PDB entry 3LZP | X-ray diffraction, 1.65 A resolution | chains A and B

# Chain A (and B)
Molecule: P19 protein
Organism: Campylobacter jejuni
Notes: chain B of this document is another copy of the same molecule, construct and numbering; everything in this record applies to it too
UniProt: A1W1R1 (A1W1R1_CAMJJ); residues 2-159 here correspond to UniProt positions 22-179 (UniProt number = residue number + 20)
Sequence (159 residues; numbered 1 to 159; the number before each row is that of its first residue):
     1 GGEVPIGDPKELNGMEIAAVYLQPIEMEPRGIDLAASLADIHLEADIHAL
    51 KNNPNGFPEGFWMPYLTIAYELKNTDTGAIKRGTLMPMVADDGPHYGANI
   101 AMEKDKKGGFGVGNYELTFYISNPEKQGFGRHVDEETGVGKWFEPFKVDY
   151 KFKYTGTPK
Differences from the reference sequence: expression tag (1)
Metal / ion sites: Cu ion site 1: His-42, Met-88, His-95 (shared with His-132(B) of chain B); Cu ion site 2: His-132 (shared with His-42(B), Met-88(B), His-95(B) of chain B)

# Interface between chain A and chain B
Residue-residue contacts (99; chain A residue first):
  Gln-23(A) / Glu-136(B)  hydrogen bond
  Ile-25(A) / His-132(B)
  Ile-25(A) / Asp-134(B)
  Ile-25(A) / Thr-137(B)
  Glu-26(A) / His-132(B)
  Glu-26(A) / Val-133(B)  hydrogen bond (backbone-backbone)
  Glu-26(A) / Asp-134(B)
  Met-27(A) / Arg-131(B)
  Glu-28(A) / Gly-130(B)
  Glu-28(A) / Arg-131(B)  salt bridge
  Glu-28(A) / Val-133(B)
  Pro-29(A) / Glu-125(B)
  Ile-32(A) / Gly-128(B)
  His-42(A) / His-132(B)  hydrogen bond
  Glu-44(A) / His-132(B)
  Asn-55(A) / Val-89(B)
  Gly-56(A) / Val-89(B)
  Gly-56(A) / Ala-90(B)
  Gly-56(A) / Gly-93(B)  hydrogen bond (backbone-backbone)
  Phe-57(A) / Val-89(B)  hydrophobic
  Phe-57(A) / Pro-94(B)  hydrophobic
  Gly-60(A) / Phe-61(B)
  Phe-61(A) / Gly-60(B)
  Phe-61(A) / Trp-62(B)  hydrophobic
  Trp-62(A) / Phe-61(B)
  Trp-62(A) / Pro-64(B)  hydrophobic
  Trp-62(A) / Tyr-65(B)  hydrophobic
  Trp-62(A) / Phe-129(B)  hydrophobic
  Pro-64(A) / Trp-62(B)  hydrophobic
  Tyr-65(A) / Trp-62(B)  hydrophobic
  Tyr-65(A) / Tyr-65(B)  hydrogen bond (side chain-backbone)
  Tyr-65(A) / Pro-87(B)
  Met-86(A) / Gly-128(B)
  Met-86(A) / Gly-130(B)
  Pro-87(A) / Tyr-65(B)
  Pro-87(A) / Phe-129(B)
  Pro-87(A) / Gly-130(B)  hydrogen bond (backbone-backbone)
  Met-88(A) / Phe-129(B)
  Met-88(A) / Gly-130(B)
  Met-88(A) / His-132(B)  hydrogen bond
  Val-89(A) / Asn-55(B)
  Val-89(A) / Gly-56(B)
  Val-89(A) / Phe-57(B)  hydrophobic
  Val-89(A) / Phe-129(B)
  Val-89(A) / Gly-130(B)  hydrogen bond (backbone-backbone)
  Val-89(A) / Arg-131(B)
  Val-89(A) / His-132(B)  hydrogen bond (backbone-backbone)
  Val-89(A) / Trp-142(B)  hydrophobic
  Ala-90(A) / Gly-56(B)
  Ala-90(A) / His-132(B)
  Ala-90(A) / Thr-137(B)
  Ala-90(A) / Val-139(B)
  Asp-91(A) / Gly-56(B)
  Asp-91(A) / Glu-136(B)
  Asp-91(A) / Thr-137(B)  hydrogen bond (backbone-backbone)
  Asp-91(A) / Gly-138(B)
  Asp-91(A) / Val-139(B)
  Asp-92(A) / Gly-56(B)
  Gly-93(A) / Gly-56(B)  hydrogen bond (backbone-backbone)
  Gly-93(A) / Pro-58(B)
  Pro-94(A) / Phe-57(B)  hydrophobic
  Pro-94(A) / Pro-58(B)
  His-95(A) / His-132(B)  hydrogen bond
  Glu-125(A) / Pro-29(B)
  Phe-129(A) / Trp-62(B)  hydrophobic
  Phe-129(A) / Pro-87(B)
  Phe-129(A) / Met-88(B)
  Phe-129(A) / Val-89(B)
  Gly-130(A) / Glu-28(B)
  Gly-130(A) / Pro-87(B)  hydrogen bond (backbone-backbone)
  Gly-130(A) / Met-88(B)
  Gly-130(A) / Val-89(B)  hydrogen bond (backbone-backbone)
  Arg-131(A) / Glu-26(B)
  Arg-131(A) / Met-27(B)
  Arg-131(A) / Glu-28(B)  salt bridge
  Arg-131(A) / Val-89(B)
  His-132(A) / Ile-25(B)
  His-132(A) / Glu-26(B)
  His-132(A) / His-42(B)  hydrogen bond
  His-132(A) / Glu-44(B)
  His-132(A) / Met-88(B)  hydrogen bond
  His-132(A) / Val-89(B)  hydrogen bond (backbone-backbone)
  His-132(A) / Ala-90(B)
  His-132(A) / His-95(B)  hydrogen bond
  Val-133(A) / Glu-26(B)  hydrogen bond (backbone-backbone)
  Val-133(A) / Glu-28(B)
  Val-133(A) / Arg-30(B)
  Asp-134(A) / Ile-25(B)
  Asp-134(A) / Glu-26(B)  hydrogen bond (side chain-backbone)
  Glu-136(A) / Gln-23(B)
  Glu-136(A) / Asp-91(B)
  Thr-137(A) / Gln-23(B)
  Thr-137(A) / Ile-25(B)
  Thr-137(A) / Ala-90(B)
  Thr-137(A) / Asp-91(B)  hydrogen bond (backbone-backbone)
  Gly-138(A) / Asp-91(B)
  Val-139(A) / Ala-90(B)
  Val-139(A) / Asp-91(B)
  Trp-142(A) / Val-89(B)  hydrophobic
Other interface residues (no listed pair), chain A (45 interface residues in all): Gly-1, His-48, Pro-58, Tyr-96, Gln-127, Gly-128
Other interface residues (no listed pair), chain B (46 interface residues in all): Leu-22, His-48, Leu-66, Met-86, Asp-92, Tyr-96, Gln-127

# Summary
Chain A and chain B form an interface of 45 and 46 residues respectively, with 21 hydrogen bonds and 2 salt
bridges. Polar pairs include Glu-28(A)/Arg-131(B), Gln-23(A)/Glu-136(B) and His-42(A)/His-132(B). His-42(A),
Met-88(A) and His-95(A) form the Cu ion site 1.
Both chains are P19 protein (Campylobacter jejuni). Entry 3LZP (Crystal Structure Analysis of the
'as-isolated' P19 protein from Campylobacter jejuni at 1.65 A at pH ...) was determined by X-ray diffraction
together with 3LZL, 3LZN, 3LZO, 3LZQ and 3LZR from the same study.
